Entry 5GT3 (X-ray diffraction, 2.91 A resolution); this record covers chains H and J of the 10 polymer chains in the assembly.

# Chain H
Protein: Histone H2B type 1-A
From: Homo sapiens
Reference sequence: Q96A08 (H2B1A_HUMAN); residues 0-125 here correspond to UniProt positions 2-127 (UniProt number = residue number + 2)
Chain sequence (126 residues; numbered 0 to 125; the number before each row is that of its first residue; numbering starts at 0):
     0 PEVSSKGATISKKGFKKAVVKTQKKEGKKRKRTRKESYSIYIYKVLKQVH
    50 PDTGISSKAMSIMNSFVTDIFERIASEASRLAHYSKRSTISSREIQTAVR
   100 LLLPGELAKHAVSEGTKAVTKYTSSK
Unresolved in the structure: 0-33
UniProt features mapped onto this chain:
  - modified residue: Pro0 (N-acetylproline), Lys5 (N6-acetyllysine), Lys11 (N6-acetyllysine), Lys12 (N6-acetyllysine), Lys15 (N6-acetyllysine), Lys16 (N6-acetyllysine), Lys20 (N6-acetyllysine), Lys23 (N6-acetyllysine), Lys34 (N6-crotonyllysine), Ser36 (Phosphoserine), Lys43 (N6-lactoyllysine), Lys46 (N6-methyllysine), Lys57 (N6,N6-dimethyllysine), Arg79 (Dimethylated arginine), Ser84 (Phosphoserine), Lys85 (N6,N6,N6-trimethyllysine), Arg86 (Omega-N-methylarginine), Arg92 (Omega-N-methylarginine), Lys108 (N6-lactoyllysine), Thr115 (Phosphothreonine) and 2 more in UniProt
  - cross-link (Glycyl lysine isopeptide (Lys-Gly)): Lys5 (interchain with G-Cter in SUMO2), Lys20 (interchain with G-Cter in SUMO2), Lys34 (interchain with G-Cter in ubiquitin), Lys120 (interchain with G-Cter in ubiquitin)

# Chain J
Molecule: 146-nt DNA strand
From: Homo sapiens
Sequence (146 nucleotides; each row starts with the number of its first residue):
   147 ATCAATATCCACCTGCAGATTCTACCAAAAGTGTATTTGGAAACTGCTCC
   197 ATCAAAAGGCATGTTCAGCTGAATTCAGCTGAACATGCCTTTTGATGGAG
   247 CAGTTTCCAAATACACTTTTGGTAGAATCTGCAGGTGGATATTGAT
Ion coordination: Mn2+ site 1 near DG217 (its only coordinating residue here); Mn2+ site 2 near DG267 (its only coordinating residue here); Mn2+ site 3 near DG280 (its only coordinating residue here)

# How chain H and chain J interact
Pairs across the interface (12):
  Lys34(H) - DT250(J)  salt bridge to the phosphate
  Tyr42(H) - DT167(J)  phosphate contact
  Gly53(H) - DT167(J)  phosphate contact
  Ile54(H) - DT167(J)  phosphate contact
  Ser55(H) - DT166(J)  phosphate contact
  Ser56(H) - DT166(J)  hydrogen bond to the phosphate
  Arg86(H) - DG186(J)  salt bridge to the phosphate
  Arg86(H) - DA187(J)  salt bridge to the phosphate
  Ser87(H) - DG185(J)  sugar contact
  Ser87(H) - DG186(J)  hydrogen bond to the phosphate
  Thr88(H) - DG185(J)  phosphate contact
  Thr88(H) - DG186(J)  hydrogen bond to the phosphate
Also at the interface, not in a pair above, chain H (10 interface residues in all): Lys85

# Summary
Chain H and chain J form an interface of 10 and 6 residues respectively, with 3 hydrogen bonds and 3 salt
bridges. Polar pairs include Ser56(H)-DT166(J), Ser87(H)-DG186(J) and Thr88(H)-DG186(J).
Chain H is Histone H2B type 1-A and chain J is a 146-nt DNA strand, both from Homo sapiens; the structure,
Crystal structure of nucleosome particle in the presence of human testis-specific histone variant, hTh2b, was
determined by X-ray diffraction, deposited together with 5GSU and 5GT0.
